PDB entry 8SYP | electron microscopy, 2.60 A resolution | chains D and I of the 12 polymer chains in the assembly

# Chain D
Protein: Histone H2B type 2-E
Organism: Homo sapiens
Reference sequence: Q16778 (H2B2E_HUMAN); residues -3 to 122 here correspond to UniProt positions 1-126 (UniProt number = residue number + 4)
Chain sequence (126 residues; row label = number of the first residue in the row; numbers below 1 keep their minus sign (Met-3 is residue -3)):
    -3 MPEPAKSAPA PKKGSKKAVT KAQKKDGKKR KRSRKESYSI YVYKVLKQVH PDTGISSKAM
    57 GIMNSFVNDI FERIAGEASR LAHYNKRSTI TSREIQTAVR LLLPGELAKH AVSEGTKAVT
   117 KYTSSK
Unresolved in the structure: -3 to 27, 122
Swiss-Prot annotation at these positions:
  - modified residue: Pro-2 (N-acetylproline), Glu-1 (ADP-ribosyl glutamic acid), Lys2 (N6-(2-hydroxyisobutyryl)lysine), Ser3 (ADP-ribosylserine), Lys8 (N6-(beta-hydroxybutyryl)lysine), Lys9 (N6-(2-hydroxyisobutyryl)lysine), Ser11 (Phosphoserine), Lys12 (N6-acetyllysine), Lys13 (N6-(beta-hydroxybutyryl)lysine), Lys17 (N6-(2-hydroxyisobutyryl)lysine), Lys20 (N6-(2-hydroxyisobutyryl)lysine), Lys21 (N6-(2-hydroxyisobutyryl)lysine), Lys31 (N6-(2-hydroxyisobutyryl)lysine), Glu32 (PolyADP-ribosyl glutamic acid), Ser33 (Phosphoserine), Lys40 (N6-(2-hydroxyisobutyryl)lysine), Lys43 (N6-(2-hydroxyisobutyryl)lysine), Lys54 (N6,N6-dimethyllysine), Arg76 (Dimethylated arginine), Lys82 (N6,N6,N6-trimethyllysine) and 6 more in UniProt
  - glycosylation: Ser109 (O-linked (GlcNAc) serine)
  - cross-link (Glycyl lysine isopeptide (Lys-Gly)): Lys2 (interchain with G-Cter in SUMO2), Lys17 (interchain with G-Cter in SUMO2), Lys31 (interchain with G-Cter in ubiquitin), Lys117 (interchain with G-Cter in ubiquitin)

# Chain I
Molecule: 162-nt DNA strand
Sequence (162 nucleotides; each row starts with the number of its first residue):
     1 TAGGTGCAGG GCCTCTCGGC TGCTGATCTT CAGCTGGTTG CTGAGAGTTG CAGCATTGCT
    61 GAGTCTTAGC AATGGATACT TCCCGATTCC CCTCACAAAA ATAGGTCAGT CTGTCTGGCT
   121 AGTTCTGTAC TTGCAGACAC AGGGCATGTG GGGTTCCTAT TT
Unresolved in the structure: 1-5, 153-162

# How chain D and chain I interact
Residue-residue contacts (13; chain D residue first):
  Ser29(D) with DG109(I), hydrogen bond to the phosphate
  Arg30(D) with DA32(I), sugar contact
  Tyr39(D) with DA26(I), hydrogen bond to the phosphate
  Gly50(D) with DA26(I), phosphate contact
  Ile51(D) with DG25(I), sugar contact; DA26(I), hydrogen bond to the phosphate
  Ser52(D) with DG25(I), phosphate contact
  Ser53(D) with DG25(I), hydrogen bond to the phosphate
  Arg83(D) with DG45(I), phosphate contact; DA46(I), salt bridge to the phosphate
  Ser84(D) with DA44(I), hydrogen bond to the phosphate; DG45(I), hydrogen bond to the phosphate
  Thr85(D) with DG45(I), hydrogen bond to the phosphate
Interface residues without a listed pair, chain D (11 interface residues in all): Lys82
Interface residues without a listed pair, chain I (10 interface residues in all): DT27, DC31, DG33

# Summary
11 residues of chain D face 10 of chain I across their interface; the contacts include 7 hydrogen bonds and 1
salt bridge. Among the polar pairs are Ser29(D)-DG109(I), Tyr39(D)-DA26(I) and Ile51(D)-DA26(I).
Chain D is Histone H2B type 2-E (Homo sapiens) and chain I is a 162-nt DNA strand; the structure, Genomic
CX3CR1 nucleosome, was determined by electron microscopy, deposited together with 8EVH, 8EVI and 8EVJ.
